PDB entry 7Y00 | electron microscopy, 3.96 A resolution | chains C and J of the 10 polymer chains in the assembly

[Chain C]
Protein: Histone H2A type 1-B/E
From: Homo sapiens
Reference sequence: P04908 (H2A1B_HUMAN); residues 0-129 here correspond to UniProt positions 1-130 (UniProt number = residue number + 1)
Sequence (133 residues; each row starts with the number of its first residue; numbers below 1 keep their minus sign (Gly-3 is residue -3)):
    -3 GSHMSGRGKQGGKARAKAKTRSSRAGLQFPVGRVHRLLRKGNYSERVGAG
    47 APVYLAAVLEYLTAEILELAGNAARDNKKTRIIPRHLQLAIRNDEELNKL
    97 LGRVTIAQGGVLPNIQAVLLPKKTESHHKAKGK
Disordered / not traced: -3 to 10, 120-129
Differences from the reference sequence: expression tag (-3 to -1)

[Chain J]
Molecule: 169-nt DNA strand
Sequence (169 nucleotides; each row starts with the number of its first residue):
     1 ATCTATGAATTTCGGGACATGCCCGGACATGCCCTATATCTGACACGTGC
    51 CTGGAGACTAGGGAGTAATCCCCTTGGCGGTTAAAACGCGGGGGACAGCG
   101 CGTACGTGCGTTTAAGCGGTGCTAGAGCTGTCTACGACCAATTGAGCGGC
   151 CTCGGCACCGGATTCTCAG
Disordered / not traced: 1-14

[Interface between chain C and chain J]
Contacting residue pairs (19):
  Arg11(C) - DT142(J)  hydrogen bond to the base
  Lys13(C) - DG144(J)  salt bridge to the phosphate
  Pro26(C) - DG146(J)  phosphate contact
  Arg29(C) - DG146(J)  hydrogen bond to the phosphate
  Arg29(C) - DC147(J)  salt bridge to the phosphate
  Glu41(C) - DA137(J)  sugar contact
  Arg42(C) - DC135(J)  base contact
  Arg42(C) - DG136(J)  hydrogen bond to the sugar
  Arg42(C) - DA137(J)  phosphate contact
  Val43(C) - DG136(J)  sugar contact
  Val43(C) - DA137(J)  hydrogen bond to the phosphate
  Gly44(C) - DG136(J)  phosphate contact
  Ala45(C) - DG136(J)  phosphate contact
  Lys75(C) - DC156(J)  salt bridge to the phosphate
  Lys75(C) - DA157(J)  salt bridge to the phosphate
  Thr76(C) - DG155(J)  hydrogen bond to the phosphate
  Thr76(C) - DC156(J)  hydrogen bond to the phosphate
  Arg77(C) - DG155(J)  hydrogen bond to the sugar
  Arg77(C) - DC156(J)  hydrogen bond to the phosphate
Also at the interface, not in a pair above, chain C (13 interface residues in all): Thr16
Also at the interface, not in a pair above, chain J (12 interface residues in all): DA141, DA145

[Summary]
13 residues of chain C face 12 of chain J across their interface, with 8 hydrogen bonds and 4 salt bridges.
Among the polar pairs are Arg11(C)-DT142(J), Arg42(C)-DG136(J) and Arg77(C)-DG155(J).
Here chain C is Histone H2A type 1-B/E (Homo sapiens) and chain J is a 169-nt DNA strand. Entry 7Y00 (Cryo-EM
structure of the nucleosome containing 169 base-pair DNA with a p53 target sequence) was determined by
electron microscopy together with 7XZY from the same study.
